7E8T - chains J and K of the 12 polymer chains in the assembly; structure by electron microscopy, 3.80 A resolution.

[Chain J]
Molecule: Trafficking protein particle complex II-specific subunit 120
Source organism: Saccharomyces cerevisiae (strain ATCC 204508 / S288c)
UniProtKB: Q04183 (TR120_YEAST); numbering as in UniProt (aligned over 1-1289)
Chain sequence (1289 residues; each row starts with the number of its first residue):
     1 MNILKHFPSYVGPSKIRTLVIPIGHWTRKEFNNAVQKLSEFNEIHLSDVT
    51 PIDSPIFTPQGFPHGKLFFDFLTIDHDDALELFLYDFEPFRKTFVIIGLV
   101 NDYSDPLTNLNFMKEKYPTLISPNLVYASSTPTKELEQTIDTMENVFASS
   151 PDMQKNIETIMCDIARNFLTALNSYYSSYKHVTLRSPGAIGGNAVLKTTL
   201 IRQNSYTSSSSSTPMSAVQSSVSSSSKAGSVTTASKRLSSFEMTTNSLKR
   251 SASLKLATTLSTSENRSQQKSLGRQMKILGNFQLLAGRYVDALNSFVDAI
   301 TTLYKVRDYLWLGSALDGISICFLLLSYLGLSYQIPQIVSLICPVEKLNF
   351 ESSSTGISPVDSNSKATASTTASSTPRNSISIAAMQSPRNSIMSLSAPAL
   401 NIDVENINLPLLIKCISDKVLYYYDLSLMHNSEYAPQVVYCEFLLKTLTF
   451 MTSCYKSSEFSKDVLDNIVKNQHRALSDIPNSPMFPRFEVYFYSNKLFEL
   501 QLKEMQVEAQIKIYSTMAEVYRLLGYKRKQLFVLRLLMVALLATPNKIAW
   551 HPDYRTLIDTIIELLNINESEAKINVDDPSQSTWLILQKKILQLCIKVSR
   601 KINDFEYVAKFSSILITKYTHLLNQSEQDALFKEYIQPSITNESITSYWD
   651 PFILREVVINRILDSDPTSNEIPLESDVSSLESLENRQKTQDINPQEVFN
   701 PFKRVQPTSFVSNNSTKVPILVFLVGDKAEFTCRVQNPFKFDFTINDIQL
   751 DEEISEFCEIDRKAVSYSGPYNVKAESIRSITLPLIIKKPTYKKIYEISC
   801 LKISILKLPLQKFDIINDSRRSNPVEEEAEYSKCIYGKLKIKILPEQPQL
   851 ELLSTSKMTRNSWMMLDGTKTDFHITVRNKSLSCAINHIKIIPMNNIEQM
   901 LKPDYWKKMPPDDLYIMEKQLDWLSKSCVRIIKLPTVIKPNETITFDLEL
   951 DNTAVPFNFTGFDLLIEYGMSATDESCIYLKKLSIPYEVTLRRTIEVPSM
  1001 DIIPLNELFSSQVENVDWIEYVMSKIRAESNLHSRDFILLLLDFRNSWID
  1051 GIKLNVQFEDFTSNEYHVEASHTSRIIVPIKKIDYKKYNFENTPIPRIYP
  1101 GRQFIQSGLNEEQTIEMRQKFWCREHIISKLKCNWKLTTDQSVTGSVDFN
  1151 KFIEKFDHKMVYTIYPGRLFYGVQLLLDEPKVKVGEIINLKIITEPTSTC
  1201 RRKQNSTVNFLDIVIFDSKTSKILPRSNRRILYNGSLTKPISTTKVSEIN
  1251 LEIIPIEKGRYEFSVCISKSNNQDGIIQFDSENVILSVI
Not modelled in the structure: 1-264, 329-377, 569-582, 674-693, 704-728, 831-856, 935-943
Curated features (UniProtKB/Swiss-Prot):
  - modified residue (Phosphoserine): Ser379, Ser387

[Chain K]
Molecule: Trafficking protein particle complex II-specific subunit 65
Source organism: Saccharomyces cerevisiae (strain ATCC 204508 / S288c)
UniProtKB: P32893 (TRS65_YEAST); residues 1-560 here = UniProt positions 1-560
Chain sequence (560 residues; each row starts with the number of its first residue):
     1 MECFVPLRCDLDGSNIEQLRQSHLSRKFIIFDEQLNLWLWFQGNSQENKR
    51 FVLQNMIILINEAQVTRTSTIDDYFTQVENNENLWRLKNDCCSKILFKSN
   101 VVMNNGYNNQIKFVFEYKSVDANFNNQDSLQDPQAKYTLDKYSSEEILPS
   151 FEPVYSWSSAATKSSKNTNNHLEKNNRATHRVSSKNSEVHEADVSRNPNT
   201 FTLKLQYPIFSLLNMRLRNISLKSEHCILSSLDFQTSKASEQLTKKFIYP
   251 QEHNSFLKLNFQEISYKLIDGTSQIELDPICPLKVPLTAFSYDSISATFK
   301 LVLLPKSTQPHRVKITLAYELELHPNLKLPVRTSWETEVTLKRSMPISST
   351 SSQYSSNNNNTNHSASFNGAANNVNSGGLANLRLGGVSSSRFSLGAASTT
   401 SLVNSKLSNVKFKFINSNIKVIKGEKFTMRLQIINSSSSPLDLVVYYNNT
   451 INPIPSANNVRNSNGINNCGMNNGTIPNSPLTLENQYQLHNKYRKIAEGI
   501 ILLSNDYKIPVVPPRETYFADLRFIGIMSGYYGTLSGLKVLDLNTNELIE
   551 VGNGASVLIQ
Not modelled in the structure: 1-211, 338-400, 455-481, 511-517, 560
Curated features (UniProtKB/Swiss-Prot):
  - modified residue (Phosphoserine): Ser393, Ser398

[How chain J and chain K interact]
Residue-residue contacts - 44 pairs, chain J then chain K:
  Asp1001(J) - Asn449(K)
  Ile1003(J) - Asn449(K)
  Ile1003(J) - Glu498(K)
  Pro1004(J) - Glu498(K)
  Leu1005(J) - Ile527(K)  hydrophobic
  Asn1006(J) - Met528(K)
  Glu1007(J) - Ile527(K)
  Glu1007(J) - Met528(K)
  Glu1007(J) - Ser529(K)  hydrogen bond
  Phe1009(J) - Ile527(K)
  Ser1010(J) - Lys423(K)  hydrogen bond
  Gln1012(J) - Glu425(K)
  Val1013(J) - Lys423(K)
  Val1013(J) - Glu425(K)
  Asn1015(J) - Glu425(K)
  Val1016(J) - Glu425(K)
  Trp1018(J) - Ile527(K)  hydrophobic
  Leu1041(J) - Ile501(K)  hydrophobic
  Asp1043(J) - Asn505(K)
  Arg1075(J) - Leu502(K)
  Arg1075(J) - Leu503(K)
  Arg1075(J) - Asn505(K)  hydrogen bond
  Ile1077(J) - Ile501(K)  hydrophobic
  Ile1077(J) - Leu503(K)  hydrophobic
  Lys1159(J) - Asn449(K)  hydrogen bond (side chain-backbone)
  Lys1159(J) - Thr450(K)
  Asp1212(J) - Leu483(K)
  Val1214(J) - Tyr487(K)  hydrophobic
  Phe1216(J) - Tyr487(K)
  Phe1216(J) - Gln488(K)
  Ser1221(J) - Gln488(K)  hydrogen bond
  Lys1222(J) - Glu484(K)
  Lys1222(J) - Gln488(K)
  Ile1223(J) - Glu484(K)
  Ser1264(J) - Tyr487(K)
  Val1265(J) - Tyr487(K)
  Cys1266(J) - Tyr487(K)  hydrophobic
  Gln1273(J) - Thr482(K)  hydrogen bond (side chain-backbone)
  Gln1273(J) - Leu483(K)
  Phe1279(J) - Gln486(K)
  Phe1279(J) - Tyr487(K)  hydrophobic
  Phe1279(J) - His490(K)
  Asp1280(J) - Tyr487(K)  hydrogen bond (backbone-side chain)
  Ser1281(J) - Arg494(K)
Interface residues without a listed pair, chain J (36 interface residues in all): Ser1011, Leu1039, Thr1073, Ile1276, Asn1283
Interface residues without a listed pair, chain K (23 interface residues in all): Ile454, Asn491, Ser504

[In short]
Chain J and chain K form an interface of 36 and 23 residues respectively, with 7 hydrogen bonds. Among the
polar pairs are Glu1007(J)-Ser529(K), Ser1010(J)-Lys423(K) and Arg1075(J)-Asn505(K).
Chain J is Trafficking protein particle complex II-specific subunit 120 and chain K is Trafficking protein
particle complex II-specific subunit 65, both from Saccharomyces cerevisiae (strain ATCC 204508 / S288c); the
structure, Monomer of Ypt32-TRAPPII, was determined by electron microscopy, deposited together with 7E2C,
7E2D, 7E8S, 7E93, 7E94 and 7EA3.
